PDB entry 4YCM | X-ray diffraction, 3.20 A resolution | chain A

== Chain A ==
Molecule: Sarcoplasmic/endoplasmic reticulum calcium ATPase 1
Source organism: Oryctolagus cuniculus
Notes: EC 3.6.3.8
Reference sequence: P04191 (AT2A1_RABIT), isoform P04191-2; residue numbers follow UniProt; this construct covers 1-994
Chain sequence (994 residues; each row starts with the number of its first residue):
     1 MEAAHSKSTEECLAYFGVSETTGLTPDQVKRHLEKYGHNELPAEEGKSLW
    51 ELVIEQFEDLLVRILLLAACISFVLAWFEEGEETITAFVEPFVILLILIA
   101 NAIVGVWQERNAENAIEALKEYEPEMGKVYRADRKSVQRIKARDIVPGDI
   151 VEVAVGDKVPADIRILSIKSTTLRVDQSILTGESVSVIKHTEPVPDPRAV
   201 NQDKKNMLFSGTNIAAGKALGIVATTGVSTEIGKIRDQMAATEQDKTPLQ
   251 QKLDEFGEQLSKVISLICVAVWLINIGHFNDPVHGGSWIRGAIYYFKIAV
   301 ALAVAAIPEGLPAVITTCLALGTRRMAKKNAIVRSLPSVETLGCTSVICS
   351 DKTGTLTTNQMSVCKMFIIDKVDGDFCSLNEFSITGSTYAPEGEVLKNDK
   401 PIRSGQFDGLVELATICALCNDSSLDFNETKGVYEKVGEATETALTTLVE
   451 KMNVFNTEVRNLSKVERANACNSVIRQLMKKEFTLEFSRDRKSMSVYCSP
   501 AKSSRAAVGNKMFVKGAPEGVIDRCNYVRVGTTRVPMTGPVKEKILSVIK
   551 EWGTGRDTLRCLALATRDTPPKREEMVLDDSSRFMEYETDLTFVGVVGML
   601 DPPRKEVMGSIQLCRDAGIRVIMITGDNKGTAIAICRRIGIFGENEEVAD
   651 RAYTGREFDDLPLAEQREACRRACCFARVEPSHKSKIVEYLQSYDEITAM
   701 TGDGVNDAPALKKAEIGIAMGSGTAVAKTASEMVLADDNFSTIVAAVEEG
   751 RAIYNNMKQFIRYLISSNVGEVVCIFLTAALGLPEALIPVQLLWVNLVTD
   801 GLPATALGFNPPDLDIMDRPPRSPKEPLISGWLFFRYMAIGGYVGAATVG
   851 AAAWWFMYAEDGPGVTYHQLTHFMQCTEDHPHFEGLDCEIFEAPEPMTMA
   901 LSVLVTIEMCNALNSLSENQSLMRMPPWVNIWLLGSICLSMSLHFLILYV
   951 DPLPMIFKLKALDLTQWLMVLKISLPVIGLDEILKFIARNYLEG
Modified residues: Met1 (N-acetylmethionine; AME)
Swiss-Prot annotation at these positions:
  - region (Interaction with PLN): Ile788 to Gly808, Trp932 to Leu943
  - active site: Asp351 (4-aspartylphosphate intermediate)
  - binding site (Ca(2+)): Val304, Ala305, Ile307, Glu309, Asn768, Glu771, Asn796, Thr799, Asp800, Glu908
  - binding site (Mg(2+)): Asp351, Thr353, Asp703
  - binding site (ATP): Thr353, Glu442, Arg489, Lys515, Arg560, Thr625, Gly626, Asp627, Arg678, Lys684, Asn706
  - modified residue: Thr441 (Phosphothreonine), Thr569 (Phosphothreonine), Ser581 (Phosphoserine)
  - mutagenesis: Glu309 (E309A: Interferes with conformation changes that are essential for ATP-dependent Ca(2+) transport; E309Q: No loss of calcium binding ...), Pro789 (P789L: Almost complete loss of Ca(2+) transport activity because of reduced Ca(2+) affinity), Cys876 (C876A: Loss of ATP-dependent Ca(2+)transport), Cys888 (C888A: Loss of ATP-dependent Ca(2+)transport)
Cystine bridges: Cys876-Cys888
Metal / ion sites: Na+: Leu711, Lys712, Ala714, Glu732
Small-molecule neighbours:
  - Biselyngbyaside (7BS; (4S,5E,8S,9E,11S,13E,15E,18R)-8-methoxy-9,11-dimethyl-18-[(1Z,4E)-2-methylhexa-1,4-dien-1-yl]-2-oxooxacyclooctadeca-5,9,13,15-tetraen-4-yl 3-O-methyl-beta-D-glucopyranoside): Glu55, Gln56, Asp59, Leu61, Leu65, Asn101, Val104, Gly105, Lys246, Leu249, Gln250, Leu253, Asp254, Phe256, Ile307, Pro308, Glu309, Leu311, Pro312, Ile315, Thr316, Leu336, Pro337
  - phosphatidylethanolamine (PTY), molecule 1: Leu273, Ile274, Asn275, Ala780, Leu781
  - phosphatidylethanolamine (PTY), molecule 2: Ser921, Met923, Arg924, Glu982, Phe986, Arg989, Asn990
Reported in the primary citation:
  - binding site for Biselyngbyaside: Asp59, Asn101, Leu253, Asp254, Leu311, Pro312, Ile315

== Overview ==
Bound to chain A: Biselyngbyaside and phosphatidylethanolamine. Leu711, Lys712, Ala714 and Glu732 coordinate
Na+. From UniProt: active-site residue Asp351, 10 Ca2+-binding residues, 3 Mg2+-binding residues and 11
ATP-binding residues. From the paper: a binding site for Biselyngbyaside at Asp59, Asn101 and Leu253 among
others.
Chain A is Sarcoplasmic/endoplasmic reticulum calcium ATPase 1 (Oryctolagus cuniculus); the structure, Crystal
structure of the calcium pump with bound marine macrolide BLS, was determined by X-ray diffraction (same
publication as 4YCN).
